Entry 5LEM (X-ray diffraction, 2.98 A resolution); this record covers chains A and C of the 3 polymer chains in the assembly.

== Chain A ==
Protein: DD_Off7_11_3G124
Source organism: synthetic construct
Chain sequence (326 residues; each row starts with the number of its first residue):
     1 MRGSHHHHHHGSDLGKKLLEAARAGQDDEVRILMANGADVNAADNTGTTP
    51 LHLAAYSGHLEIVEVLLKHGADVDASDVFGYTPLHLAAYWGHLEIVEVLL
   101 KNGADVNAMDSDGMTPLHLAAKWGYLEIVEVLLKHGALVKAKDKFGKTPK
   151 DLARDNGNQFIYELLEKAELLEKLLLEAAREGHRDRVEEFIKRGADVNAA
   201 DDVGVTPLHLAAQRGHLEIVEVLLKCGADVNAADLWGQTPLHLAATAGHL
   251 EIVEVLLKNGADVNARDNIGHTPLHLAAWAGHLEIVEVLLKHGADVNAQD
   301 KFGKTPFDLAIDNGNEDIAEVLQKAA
Not modelled in the structure: 1-5, 326

== Chain C ==
Protein: Green fluorescent protein
Source organism: Aequorea victoria
Reference sequence: P42212 (GFP_AEQVI); aligned to UniProt positions 2-238 over residues 2-238
Chain sequence (247 residues; each row starts with the number of its first residue; note: 2 numbers in that range are skipped by the numbering (no residue carries them; nothing is unmodelled there); numbers below 1 keep their minus sign (Met-10 is residue -10)):
   -10 MRGSHHHHHHGSSKGEELFTGVVPILVELDGDVNGHKFSVSGEGEGDATY
    40 GKLTLKFICTTGKLPVPWPTLVTTF
    66 T
    68 VQCFSRYPDHMKRHDFFKSAMPEGYVQERTIFFKDDGNYKTRAEVKFEGD
   118 TLVNRIELKGIDFKEDGNILGHKLEYNYNSHNVYIMADKQKNGIKVNFKI
   168 RHNIEDGSVQLADHYQQNTPIGDGPVLLPDNHYLSTQSALSKDPNEKRDH
   218 MVLLEFVTAAGITHGMDELYK
Not modelled in the structure: -10 to 0, 231-238
Covalently attached groups: covalent link Phe64-Thr66; covalent link Thr66-Val68
Modified / non-standard residues: Thr66 ({2-[(1R,2R)-1-amino-2-hydroxypropyl]-4-(4-hydroxybenzylidene)-5-oxo-4,5-dihydro-1H-imidazol-1-yl}acetic acid; CRO)
Sequence notes: initiating methionine (-10); expression tag (-9 to 1); chromophore (66); engineered mutation Arg80 (Gln in P42212)

== Interface between chain A and chain C ==
Pairs across the interface - 37 pairs, chain A then chain C:
  Leu235(A) - Lys45(C)
  Leu235(A) - Ser208(C)
  Leu235(A) - Asp210(C)
  Leu235(A) - Val219(C)  hydrophobic
  Trp236(A) - Thr43(C)
  Trp236(A) - Leu44(C)  hydrogen bond (side chain-backbone)
  Trp236(A) - Val219(C)
  Trp236(A) - Leu220(C)  hydrogen bond (side chain-backbone)
  Trp236(A) - Leu221(C)
  Gln238(A) - Lys41(C)  hydrogen bond
  Leu243(A) - Lys41(C)
  Thr246(A) - Tyr39(C)  hydrogen bond (backbone-side chain)
  Ala247(A) - Tyr39(C)  hydrogen bond (backbone-side chain)
  Asp267(A) - Leu221(C)
  Asn268(A) - Ala206(C)
  Asn268(A) - Ser208(C)  hydrogen bond
  Ile269(A) - Gln204(C)
  Ile269(A) - Ala206(C)  hydrophobic
  Ile269(A) - Leu221(C)
  Ile269(A) - Phe223(C)  hydrophobic
  His271(A) - Gln204(C)  hydrogen bond
  Trp279(A) - Tyr39(C)  hydrogen bond (side chain-backbone)
  Trp279(A) - Arg73(C)
  Trp279(A) - Phe223(C)  hydrophobic
  Trp279(A) - Thr225(C)
  Ala280(A) - Tyr39(C)  hydrophobic
  Asp300(A) - Gln204(C)  hydrogen bond
  Lys301(A) - Asn144(C)
  Lys301(A) - Ala206(C)
  Phe302(A) - Tyr145(C)
  Phe302(A) - Asn146(C)
  Phe302(A) - Ser147(C)
  Phe302(A) - Gln204(C)
  Phe302(A) - Ser205(C)
  Asp312(A) - Ala227(C)
  Asn313(A) - Arg73(C)
  Asn313(A) - Thr225(C)
Also at the interface, not in a pair above, chain A (23 interface residues in all): Lys142, Lys144, Phe145, Arg214, Leu276, His282
Also at the interface, not in a pair above, chain C (28 interface residues in all): Val11, Pro75, Leu207, Asn212, Lys214, Glu222, Val224

== In short ==
23 residues of chain A face 28 of chain C across their interface, with 9 hydrogen bonds. Polar contacts
include Trp236(A)-Leu44(C), Trp236(A)-Leu220(C) and Gln238(A)-Lys41(C).
Chain A is DD_Off7_11_3G124 (synthetic construct) and chain C is Green fluorescent protein (Aequorea
victoria); the structure, Crystal structure of DARPin-DARPin rigid fusion, variant DD_Off7_11_3G124 in complex
with Maltose-binding Protein and Green Fluorescent ..., was determined by X-ray diffraction (same publication
as 5LEL).
